PDB entry 3IDO | X-ray diffraction, 2.20 A resolution | chain A

Chain A:
Protein: Protein tyrosine phosphatase
Organism: Entamoeba histolytica HM-1:IMSS
UniProt: C4LSE7 (C4LSE7_ENTHI); residues 1-157 here = UniProt positions 1-157
Amino-acid sequence (178 residues; row label = number of the first residue in the row; numbers below 1 keep their minus sign (Met-20 is residue -20)):
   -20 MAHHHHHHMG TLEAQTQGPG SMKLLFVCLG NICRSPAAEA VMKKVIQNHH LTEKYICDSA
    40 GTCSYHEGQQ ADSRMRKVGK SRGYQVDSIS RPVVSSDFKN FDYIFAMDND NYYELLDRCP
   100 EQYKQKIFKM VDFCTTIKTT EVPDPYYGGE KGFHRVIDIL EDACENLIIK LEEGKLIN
Unresolved in the structure: -20 to -1
Sequence notes: expression tag (-20 to 0)
Reported in the primary citation:
  - catalytic residues: Cys7, Arg13 (proposed by the authors, not directly observed)
  - catalytic residues: Asp123 (by similarity / conservation)
  - specificity-determining residues: His45 (proposed by the authors, not directly observed)

Summary:
From the paper: catalytic residues Cys7, Arg13 and Asp123; the specificity determinant His45.
Chain A is Protein tyrosine phosphatase (Entamoeba histolytica HM-1:IMSS); the structure, Crystal structure of
protein tyrosine phosphatase from Entamoeba histolytica with a phosphotyrosine crude mimic HEPES molecule ...,
was determined by X-ray diffraction (same publication as 3JS5, 3JVI and 3ILY).
